2YW0 - chain A; structure by X-ray diffraction, 2.60 A resolution.

Chain A:
Molecule: Hyaluronidase, phage associated
From: Streptococcus pyogenes serotype M1
Notes: EC 4.2.2.1
UniProtKB: Q9A0M7 (Q9A0M7_STRP1); numbering as in UniProt (aligned over 1-337)
Sequence (338 residues; each row starts with the number of its first residue):
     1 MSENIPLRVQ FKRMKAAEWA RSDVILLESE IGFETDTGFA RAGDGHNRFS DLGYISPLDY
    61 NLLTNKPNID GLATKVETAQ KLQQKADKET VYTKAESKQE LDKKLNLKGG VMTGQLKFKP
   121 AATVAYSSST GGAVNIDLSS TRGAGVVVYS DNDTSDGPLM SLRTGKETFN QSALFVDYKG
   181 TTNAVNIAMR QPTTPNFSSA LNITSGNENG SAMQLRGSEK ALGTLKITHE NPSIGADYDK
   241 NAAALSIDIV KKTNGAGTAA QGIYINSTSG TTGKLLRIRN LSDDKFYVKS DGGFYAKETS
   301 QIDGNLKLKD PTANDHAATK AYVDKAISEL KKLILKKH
Unresolved in the structure: 1-6
Sequence notes: expression tag (338)
What the authors report for this chain:
  - catalytic residues: Gln261, Tyr264, Arg279 (proposed by the authors, not directly observed)
  - mutagenesis - Y264F: abolished catalytic activity

Summary:
The paper reports catalytic residues Gln261, Tyr264 and Arg279; Y264F abolishes catalytic activity.
Chain A is Hyaluronidase, phage associated (Streptococcus pyogenes serotype M1); the structure, Crystal
structure of hyluranidase trimer at 2.6 A resolution, was determined by X-ray diffraction, deposited together
with 3EKA.
